8OXS - chains A and E of the 6 polymer chains in the assembly; structure by X-ray diffraction, 1.60 A resolution.

# Chain A
Protein: Cholera enterotoxin subunit A
Source organism: Vibrio cholerae O1
UniProt: P01555 (CHTA_VIBCH); residues 1-240 here correspond to UniProt positions 19-258 (UniProt number = residue number + 18)
Amino-acid sequence (240 residues; numbered 1 to 240; the number before each row is that of its first residue):
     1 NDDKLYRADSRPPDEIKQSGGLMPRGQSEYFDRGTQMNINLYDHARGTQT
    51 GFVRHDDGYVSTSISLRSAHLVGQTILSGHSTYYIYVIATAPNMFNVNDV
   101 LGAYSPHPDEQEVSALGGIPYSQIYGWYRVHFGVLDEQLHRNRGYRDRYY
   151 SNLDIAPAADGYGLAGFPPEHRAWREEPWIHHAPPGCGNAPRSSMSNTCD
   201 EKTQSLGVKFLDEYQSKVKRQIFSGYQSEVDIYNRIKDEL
Not modelled in the structure: 190-193, 236-240
Construct notes: engineered mutation Glu229 (Asp247 in P01555), Val230 (Ile248 in P01555), Ile232 (Thr250 in P01555), Tyr233 (His251 in P01555)
Cystine bridges: Cys187-Cys199
Ion coordination: Na+: Asn1, Thr90, Tyr150, Leu153
Swiss-Prot annotation at these positions:
  - active site: Glu112
  - binding site (NAD(+)): Arg7 to Ser10, Met23 to Arg25

# Chain E
Protein: Cholera enterotoxin subunit B
Source organism: Vibrio cholerae O1
UniProt: P01556 (CHTB_VIBCH); residues 1-103 here correspond to UniProt positions 22-124 (UniProt number = residue number + 21)
Amino-acid sequence (103 residues; row label = number of the first residue in the row):
     1 TPQNITDLCAEYHNTQIHTLNDKIFSYTESLAGKREMAIITFKNGATFQV
    51 EVPGSQHIDSQKKAIERMKDTLRIAYLTEAKVEKLCVWNNKTPHAIAAIS
   101 MAN
Construct notes: engineered mutation His18 (Tyr39 in P01556), Thr47 (Ile68 in P01556)
Cystine bridges: Cys9-Cys86
Residues lining bound ligands: beta-D-galactopyranose / alpha-D-galactopyranose: Asn14, Glu51, Gln56, His57, Gln61, Trp88, Asn90, Lys91

# How chain A and chain E interact
Pairs across the interface - 12 pairs, chain A then chain E:
  Ser216(A) - Thr78(E)
  Ser216(A) - Glu79(E)  hydrogen bond
  Lys219(A) - Glu79(E)  salt bridge
  Arg220(A) - Thr78(E)
  Arg220(A) - Asn103(E)
  Phe223(A) - Ile74(E)
  Phe223(A) - Leu77(E)
  Ser224(A) - Thr78(E)
  Gln227(A) - Ile74(E)
  Ile232(A) - Lys63(E)
  Ile232(A) - Arg67(E)
  Tyr233(A) - Lys63(E)
Other interface residues (no listed pair), chain A (10 interface residues in all): Asp212, Val230
Other interface residues (no listed pair), chain E (10 interface residues in all): Lys23, Glu66, Asp70

# Overview
Chain A and chain E each contribute 10 residues to their interface; the contacts include 1 hydrogen bond and 1
salt bridge. Polar pairs include Lys219(A)-Glu79(E) and Ser216(A)-Glu79(E). Ligands of chain E:
beta-D-galactopyranose / alpha-D-galactopyranose.
Chain A is Cholera enterotoxin subunit A and chain E is Cholera enterotoxin subunit B, both from Vibrio
cholerae O1; the structure, Cholera holotoxin variant (chimera with E. coli heat-labile enterotoxin, 4
C-terminal substitutions), was determined by X-ray diffraction.
